6FWA - chains B and A; structure by X-ray diffraction, 2.85 A resolution.

== Chain B (and A) ==
Name: Flavin-dependent L-tryptophan oxidase VioA
Source organism: Chromobacterium violaceum (strain ATCC 12472 / DSM 30191 / JCM 1249 / NBRC 12614 / NCIMB 9131 / NCTC 9757)
Notes: EC 1.4.3.23; chain A of this document is another copy of the same molecule, construct and numbering; everything in this record applies to it too
UniProtKB: Q9S3V1 (VIOA_CHRVO); residue numbers follow UniProt; this construct covers 2-418
Amino-acid sequence (417 residues; numbered 2 to 418; the number before each row is that of its first residue):
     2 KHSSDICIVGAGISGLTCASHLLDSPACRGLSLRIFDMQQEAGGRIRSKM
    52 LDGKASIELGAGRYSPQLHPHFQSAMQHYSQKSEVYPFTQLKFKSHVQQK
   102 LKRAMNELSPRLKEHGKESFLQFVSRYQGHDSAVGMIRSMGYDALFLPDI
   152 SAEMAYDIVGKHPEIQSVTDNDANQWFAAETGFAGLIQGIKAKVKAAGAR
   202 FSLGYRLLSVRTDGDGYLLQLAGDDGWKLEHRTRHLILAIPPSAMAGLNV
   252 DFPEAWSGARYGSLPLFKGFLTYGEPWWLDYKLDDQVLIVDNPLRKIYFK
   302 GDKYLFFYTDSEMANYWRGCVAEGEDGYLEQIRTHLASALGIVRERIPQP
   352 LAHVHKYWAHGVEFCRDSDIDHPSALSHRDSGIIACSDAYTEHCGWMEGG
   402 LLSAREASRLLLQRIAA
UniProt features mapped onto this chain:
  - binding site (Mg(2+)): Gly13, Gly16, Ala240
  - binding site (FAD): Ser15, Asp38, Arg46, Arg64, Leu208, Met398
  - binding site (substrate): Arg64, His163, Tyr309
  - mutagenesis: Arg64 (R64Q/S: No activity), His163 (H163A: Almost no effect on activity; H163N: Retains 8% of wild-type activity), Lys269 (K269Q/S: Retains less than 2% of wild-type activity), Tyr309 (Y309A: Retains 5% of wild-type activity), Val363 (V363A: Retains 50% of wild-type activity; V363Q: Retains 17% of wild-type activity), Trp397 (W397A: No activity; W397Y: Retains 60% of wild-type activity)

== Chain B / chain A interface ==
Residue-residue contacts (22; chain B residue first):
  Lys2(B) - Glu324(A)
  His3(B) - Glu324(A)
  Arg35(B) - Ala323(A)
  Tyr206(B) - Arg319(A)  hydrogen bond
  Tyr206(B) - Ala323(A)
  Asp226(B) - Arg319(A)  salt bridge
  Asp226(B) - Tyr358(A)
  Asp226(B) - Ala360(A)
  Trp228(B) - Asn316(A)
  Trp228(B) - Arg319(A)
  Trp228(B) - Gly320(A)
  Trp228(B) - Tyr358(A)
  Asn316(B) - Trp228(A)
  Arg319(B) - Tyr206(A)  hydrogen bond
  Arg319(B) - Asp226(A)  salt bridge
  Arg319(B) - Trp228(A)
  Gly320(B) - Trp228(A)
  Ala323(B) - Ser203(A)  hydrogen bond (backbone-side chain)
  Ala323(B) - Tyr206(A)
  Tyr358(B) - Asp226(A)
  Tyr358(B) - Trp228(A)
  Ala360(B) - Asp226(A)
Interface residues without a listed pair, chain B (15 interface residues in all): Asp225, Leu230, Val322
Interface residues without a listed pair, chain A (13 interface residues in all): Arg35, Leu230

== Summary ==
The interface between chain B and chain A involves 15 residues on one side and 13 on the other, with 3
hydrogen bonds and 2 salt bridges. Polar pairs include Asp226(B)-Arg319(A), Tyr206(B)-Arg319(A) and
Ala323(B)-Ser203(A).
Both chains are Flavin-dependent L-tryptophan oxidase VioA (Chromobacterium violaceum (strain ATCC 12472 / DSM
30191 / JCM 1249 / NBRC 12614 / NCIMB 9131 / NCTC 9757)). Entry 6FWA (Crystal structure of L-tryptophan
oxidase VioA from Chromobacterium violaceum in complex with 7-Methyl-L-Tryptophan) was determined by X-ray
diffraction, deposited together with 6FW7, 6FW8, 6FW9 and 6G2P.
